PDB entry 7SF9 | X-ray diffraction, 1.80 A resolution | chains B and C of the 4 polymer chains in the assembly

# Chain B (and C)
Protein: Violet Fluorescent Protein
Source organism: Branchiostoma floridae
Notes: chain C of this document is another copy of the same molecule, construct and numbering; everything in this record applies to it too
Chain sequence (238 residues; numbered 1 to 238; the number before each row is that of its first residue):
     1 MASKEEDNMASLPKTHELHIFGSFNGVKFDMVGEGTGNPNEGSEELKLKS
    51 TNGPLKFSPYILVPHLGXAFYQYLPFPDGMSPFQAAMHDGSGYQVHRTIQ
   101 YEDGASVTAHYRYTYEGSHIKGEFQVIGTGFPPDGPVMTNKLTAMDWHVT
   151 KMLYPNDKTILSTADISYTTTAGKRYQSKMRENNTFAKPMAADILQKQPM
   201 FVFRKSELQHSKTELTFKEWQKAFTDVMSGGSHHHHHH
Disordered / not traced: 1-10, 229-238
Modified / non-standard residues: PQ4 ((2Z)-2-amino-3-(4-hydroxyphenyl)prop-2-enoic acid) at position 68
From the paper describing this entry:
  - mutagenesis - I166A: increased expression

# Chain B / chain C interface
Pairs across the interface (32; chain B residue first):
  Asn-25(B) with Thr-185(C)
  Gly-26(B) with Gln-94(C), hydrogen bond (backbone-side chain)
  Gln-94(B) with Gly-26(C), hydrogen bond (side chain-backbone)
  His-96(B) with Ser-106(C); Thr-108(C), hydrogen bond; Ile-127(C); Thr-129(C), hydrogen bond
  Thr-98(B) with Thr-108(C)
  Gln-100(B) with Arg-181(C), hydrogen bond
  Gly-104(B) with Arg-181(C), hydrogen bond (backbone-side chain)
  Ser-106(B) with His-96(C); Arg-181(C), hydrogen bond
  Thr-108(B) with His-96(C), hydrogen bond; Thr-98(C); Thr-108(C)
  His-110(B) with Ile-127(C)
  Arg-112(B) with Lys-28(C)
  Gln-125(B) with Gln-125(C)
  Ile-127(B) with His-96(C), hydrogen bond (backbone-side chain); His-110(C)
  Thr-129(B) with His-96(C), hydrogen bond; Asn-183(C), hydrogen bond; Thr-185(C)
  Gly-130(B) with Asn-183(C)
  Pro-133(B) with Asn-156(C)
  Asn-156(B) with Pro-133(C)
  Arg-181(B) with Gln-100(C); Gly-104(C), hydrogen bond (side chain-backbone)
  Asn-183(B) with Thr-129(C), hydrogen bond; Gly-130(C)
  Thr-185(B) with Asn-25(C); Thr-129(C)
Also at the interface, not in a pair above, chain B (23 interface residues in all): Ser-23, Val-107, Gly-128
Also at the interface, not in a pair above, chain C (23 interface residues in all): Ser-23, Val-107, Gly-128

# In short
The chain B/chain C interface involves 23 residues from each chain, with 13 hydrogen bonds. Among the polar
pairs are Gly-26(B)/Gln-94(C), His-96(B)/Thr-108(C) and His-96(B)/Thr-129(C). From the paper: I166A of chain B
increases expression.
Both chains are Violet Fluorescent Protein (Branchiostoma floridae). Entry 7SF9 (Branchiostoma Floridae Violet
Fluorescent Protein) was determined by X-ray diffraction together with 7SFA from the same study.
